Entry 8YNN (electron microscopy, 3.97 A resolution); this record covers chains J and K of the 7 polymer chains in the assembly.

[Chain J (and K)]
Molecule: CASP8 and FADD-like apoptosis regulator subunit p43
Source organism: Homo sapiens
Notes: chain K of this document is another copy of the same molecule, construct and numbering; everything in this record applies to it too
Reference sequence: O15519 (CFLAR_HUMAN); numbering as in UniProt (aligned over 1-181)
Chain sequence (181 residues; row label = number of the first residue in the row):
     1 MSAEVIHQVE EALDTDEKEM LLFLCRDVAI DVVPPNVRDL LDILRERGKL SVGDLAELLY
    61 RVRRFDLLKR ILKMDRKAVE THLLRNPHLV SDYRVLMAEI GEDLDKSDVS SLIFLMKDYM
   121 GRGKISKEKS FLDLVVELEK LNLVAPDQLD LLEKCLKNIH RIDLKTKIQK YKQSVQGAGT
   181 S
Disordered / not traced: 122-126, 176-181 (chain K: 176-181)

[How chain J and chain K interact]
Residue-residue contacts (23; chain J residue first):
  E11(J) with D31(K); V32(K); V33(K)
  A12(J) with V33(K)
  D16(J) with K124(K), salt bridge
  E17(J) with K140(K), salt bridge
  R63(J) with Y119(K), hydrogen bond (side chain-backbone); K140(K); L141(K)
  R64(J) with K140(K)
  F65(J) with K140(K), hydrogen bond (backbone-backbone); L141(K); N142(K)
  D66(J) with K140(K), hydrogen bond (backbone-backbone)
  K69(J) with N142(K)
  E102(J) with G121(K); R122(K); G123(K), hydrogen bond (backbone-backbone); K124(K), hydrogen bond (side chain-backbone)
  D103(J) with G121(K); R122(K), hydrogen bond (backbone-side chain)
  D105(J) with S126(K)
  R161(J) with R122(K)
Other interface residues (no listed pair), chain J (15 interface residues in all): R76, L104
Other interface residues (no listed pair), chain K (14 interface residues in all): E139, L143

[In short]
15 residues of chain J and 14 residues of chain K are in contact, with 6 hydrogen bonds and 2 salt bridges.
Polar pairs include D16(J)-K124(K), E17(J)-K140(K) and R63(J)-Y119(K).
Chain J and chain K are both CASP8 and FADD-like apoptosis regulator subunit p43 (Homo sapiens); the
structure, Structure of the Caspase-8/cFLIP death effector domain assembly, was determined by electron
microscopy together with 8YM4, 8YM5, 8YM6, 8YNI, 8YNK, 8YNL and 8YNM from the same study.
